4PHD - chains A and P of the 4 polymer chains in the assembly; structure by X-ray diffraction, 2.21 A resolution.

# Chain A
Protein: DNA polymerase beta
Organism: Homo sapiens
Notes: EC 2.7.7.7, 4.2.99.-
UniProt: P06746 (DPOLB_HUMAN); residues 7-335 here = UniProt positions 7-335
Amino-acid sequence (329 residues; each row starts with the number of its first residue):
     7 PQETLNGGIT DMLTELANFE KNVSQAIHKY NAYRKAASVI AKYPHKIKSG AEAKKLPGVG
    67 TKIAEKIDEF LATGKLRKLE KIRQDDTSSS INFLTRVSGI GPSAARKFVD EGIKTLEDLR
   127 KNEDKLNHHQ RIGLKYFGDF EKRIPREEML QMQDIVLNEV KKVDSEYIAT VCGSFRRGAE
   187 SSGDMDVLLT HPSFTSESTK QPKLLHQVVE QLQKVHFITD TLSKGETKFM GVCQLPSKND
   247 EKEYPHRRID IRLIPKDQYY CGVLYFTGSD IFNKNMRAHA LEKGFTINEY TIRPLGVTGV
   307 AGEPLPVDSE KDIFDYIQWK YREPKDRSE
Disordered / not traced: 205-206, 245
Bound ions: Na+ site 1: Lys60, Leu62, Val65 (shared with 1 residue of chain D); Na+ site 2: Thr101, Val103, Ile106 (shared with DG9(P) of chain P); Mn2+ site 1: Asp190, Asp192 (together with 0KX); Mn2+ site 2: Asp190, Asp192, Asp256 (together with 0KX) (shared with DA10(P) of chain P)
Residues lining bound ligands: 0KX (2'-deoxy-5'-O-[(R)-hydroxy{[(R)-hydroxy(phosphonooxy)phosphoryl]amino}phosphoryl]cytidine): Arg149, Gly179, Ser180, Arg183, Ser188, Gly189, Asp190, Asp192, Tyr271, Phe272, Thr273, Gly274, Ser275, Asp276, Asn279
What the authors report for this chain:
  - Mn2+ coordination: Asp256
  - binding site for the 16-nt DNA strand: Tyr271
  - binding site for 0KX: Asn279

# Chain P
Molecule: 10-nt DNA strand
Sequence (10 nucleotides; numbered 1 to 10; the number before each row is that of its first residue):
     1 GCTGATGCGA
Bound ions: Na+: DG9 (shared with Thr101(A), Val103(A), Ile106(A) of chain A); Mn2+: DA10 (together with 0KX) (shared with Asp190(A), Asp192(A), Asp256(A) of chain A)

# Chain A / chain P interface
Contacting residue pairs - 14 pairs, chain A then chain P:
  Val103(A) - DG9(P)  phosphate contact
  Ser104(A) - DG9(P)  phosphate contact
  Gly105(A) - DC8(P)  sugar contact
  Gly105(A) - DG9(P)  hydrogen bond to the phosphate
  Ile106(A) - DG9(P)  phosphate contact
  Gly107(A) - DC8(P)  hydrogen bond to the phosphate
  Pro108(A) - DC8(P)  phosphate contact
  Ser109(A) - DG7(P)  phosphate contact
  Ser109(A) - DC8(P)  hydrogen bond to the phosphate
  Ala110(A) - DC8(P)  hydrogen bond to the phosphate
  Asp192(A) - DA10(P)  phosphate contact
  Arg254(A) - DA10(P)  salt bridge to the phosphate
  Asp256(A) - DA10(P)  phosphate contact
  Tyr271(A) - DA10(P)  base contact
Other interface residues (no listed pair), chain A (16 interface residues in all): His135, Asp190, Lys234, Met236

# Summary
Chain A and chain P form an interface of 16 and 4 residues respectively, with 4 hydrogen bonds and 1 salt
bridge. Polar pairs include Gly105(A)-DG9(P), Gly107(A)-DC8(P) and Ser109(A)-DC8(P). Ligands of chain A:
compound 0KX. The paper reports a binding site for the 16-nt DNA strand at Tyr271(A); a binding site for 0KX
at Asn279(A).
Here chain A is DNA polymerase beta (Homo sapiens) and chain P is a 10-nt DNA strand. Entry 4PHD (Structure of
human DNA polymerase beta complexed with A in the template base paired with incoming ...) was determined by
X-ray diffraction (same publication as 4PGQ, 4PGX and 4PHA).
